7AQG - chains A and C of the 3 polymer chains in the assembly; structure by X-ray diffraction, 2.27 A resolution.

== Chain A ==
Molecule: Plasminogen activator inhibitor 1
Organism: Homo sapiens
UniProtKB: P05121 (PAI1_HUMAN); residues 1-379 here correspond to UniProt positions 24-402 (UniProt number = residue number + 23)
Sequence (379 residues; each row starts with the number of its first residue):
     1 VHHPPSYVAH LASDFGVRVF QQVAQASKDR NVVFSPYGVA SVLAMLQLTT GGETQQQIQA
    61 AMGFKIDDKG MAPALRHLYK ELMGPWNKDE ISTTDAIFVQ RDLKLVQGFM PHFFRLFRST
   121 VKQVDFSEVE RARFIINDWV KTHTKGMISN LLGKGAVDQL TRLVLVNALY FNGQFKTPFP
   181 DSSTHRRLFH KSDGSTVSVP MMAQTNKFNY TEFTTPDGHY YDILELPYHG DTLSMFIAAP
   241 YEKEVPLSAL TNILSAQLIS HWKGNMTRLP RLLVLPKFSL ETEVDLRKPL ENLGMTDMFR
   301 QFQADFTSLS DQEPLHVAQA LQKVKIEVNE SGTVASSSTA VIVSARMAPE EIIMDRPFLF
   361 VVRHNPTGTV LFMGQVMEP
Not modelled in the structure: 1-3, 335-348
Differences from the reference sequence: engineered mutation F175 (Trp198 in P05121)
Small-molecule neighbours: tm5484 (RV2; 5-Chloro-2-[[2-[3-(furan-3-yl)anilino]-2-oxoacetyl]amino]benzoic acid): F98, F114, R118, S119, T120, K122, Q123, V124, I135, W139
From the paper describing this entry:
  - binding site for tm5484: F114, K122, Q123, W139

== Chain C ==
Molecule: VHH-2w-64 (Nb64)
Organism: Vicugna pacos
Notes: antibody fragment or engineered binder
Sequence (121 residues; each row starts with the number of its first residue):
     1 QVQLVESGGG LVQAGGSLRL SCAASGFTFD DYSIAWFRQA PGKEREGVSC ISSSDGSAYY
    61 ADSVKGRFTI SSDNAKNTVY LQMNSLKPED TAVYYCAAVW ARVCRNPYDY WGQGTQVTVS
   121 S
Disulfides: C50-C104
From the paper describing this entry:
  - binding site for tm5484: K65, G66, R67, N84

== How chain A and chain C interact ==
Contacting residue pairs - 36 pairs, chain A then chain C:
  E53(A) - P107(C)
  L160(A) - D62(C)
  L160(A) - K65(C)
  D297(A) - N106(C)  hydrogen bond
  R300(A) - E44(C)  salt bridge
  Q301(A) - G47(C)
  Q301(A) - Y60(C)  hydrogen bond (side chain-backbone)
  Q301(A) - A61(C)
  F302(A) - F37(C)
  F302(A) - G47(C)
  F302(A) - V48(C)
  F302(A) - S49(C)
  F302(A) - C50(C)  hydrophobic
  F302(A) - Y59(C)
  F302(A) - Y60(C)
  F302(A) - C104(C)
  F302(A) - R105(C)
  F302(A) - Y108(C)  hydrogen bond (backbone-side chain)
  Q303(A) - F37(C)
  Q303(A) - R45(C)  hydrogen bond (side chain-backbone)
  Q303(A) - R105(C)
  Q303(A) - N106(C)  hydrogen bond
  A304(A) - R105(C)
  D305(A) - R105(C)
  D311(A) - S54(C)
  D311(A) - R102(C)  salt bridge
  D311(A) - V103(C)
  Q312(A) - S54(C)  hydrogen bond (backbone-side chain)
  Q312(A) - D55(C)  hydrogen bond
  Q312(A) - R102(C)  hydrogen bond
  Q312(A) - V103(C)
  E313(A) - Y59(C)
  E313(A) - V103(C)
  P314(A) - S52(C)
  P314(A) - Y59(C)
  P314(A) - V103(C)
Other interface residues (no listed pair), chain A (14 interface residues in all): T307

== Overview ==
Chain A and chain C form an interface of 14 and 22 residues respectively, with 8 hydrogen bonds and 2 salt
bridges. Polar pairs include R300(A)-E44(C), D311(A)-R102(C) and D297(A)-N106(C). Bound to chain A: tm5484.
From the paper: a binding site for tm5484 at F114(A), K122(A) and K65(C) among others.
Here chain A is Plasminogen activator inhibitor 1 (Homo sapiens) and chain C is VHH-2w-64 (Nb64) (Vicugna
pacos). Entry 7AQG (Crystal Structure of Small Molecule Inhibitor TM5484 Bound to Stabilized Active
Plasminogen Activator Inhibitor-1 (PAI-1-W175F)) was determined by X-ray diffraction together with 7AQF from
the same study.
